Entry 5ZEB (electron microscopy, 3.40 A resolution); this record covers chains N and A of the 56 polymer chains in the assembly.

# Chain N
Name: 50S ribosomal protein L16
From: Mycobacterium smegmatis str. MC2 155
UniProt: A0QSD8 (RL16_MYCS2); residue numbers follow UniProt; this construct covers 1-138
Chain sequence (138 residues; each row starts with the number of its first residue):
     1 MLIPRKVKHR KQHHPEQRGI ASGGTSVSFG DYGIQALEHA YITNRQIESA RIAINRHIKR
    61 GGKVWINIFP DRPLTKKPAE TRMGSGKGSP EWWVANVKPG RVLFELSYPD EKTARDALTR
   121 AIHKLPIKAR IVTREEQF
Disordered / not traced: 135-138

# Chain A
Molecule: 23S rRNA
From: Mycobacterium smegmatis str. MC2 155
Sequence (3120 nucleotides; each row starts with the number of its first residue):
     1 UAAGUGUUUA AGGGCGCAUG GUGGAUGCCU UGGCACUGGG AGCCGAUGAA GGACGUAGGA
    61 GGCUGCGAUA AGCCUCGGGG AGCUGUCAAC CGAGCGUUGA UCCGAGGAUG UCCGAAUGGG
   121 GAAACCCGGC ACGAGUGAUG UCGUGUCACC AGGCGCUGAA UAUAUAGGCG UCUGGGGGGA
   181 ACGCGGGGAA GUGAAACAUC UCAGUACCCG UAGGAAGAGA AAACAAAAUG UGAUUCCGUG
   241 AGUAGUGGCG AGCGAAAGCG GAGGAUGGCU AAACCGUAUG CAUGUGAUAC CGGGUAGGGG
   301 UUGUGUGUGC GGGGUUGUGG GACCUAUCUU UCCGGCUCUA CCUGGCUGGA GGGCAGUGAG
   361 AAAAUGUUGU GGUUAGCGGA AAUGGCUUGG GAUGGCCUGC CGUAGACGGU GAGAGCCCGG
   421 UACGUGAAAA CCCGACGUCU GUCUUGAUGG UGUUCCCGAG UAGCAGCGGG CCCGUGGAAU
   481 CUGCUGUGAA UCUGCCGGGA CCACCCGGUA AGCCUGAAUA CUUCCCAGUG ACCGAUAGCG
   541 GAUUAGUACC GUGAGGGAAU GGUGAAAAGU ACCCCGGGAG GGGAGUGAAA GAGUACCUGA
   601 AACCGUGCGC UUACAAUCCG UCAGAGCCCU CGACGUGUCG UGGGGUGAUG GCGUGCCUUU
   661 UGAAGAAUGA GCCUGCGAGU CAGGGACAUG UCGCGAGGUU AACCCGGGUG GGGUAGCCGC
   721 AGCGAAAGCG AGUCUGAAUA GGGCGUAUCC ACACAAGAGU GUGUGGUGUA GUGGUGUGUU
   781 CUGGACCCGA AGCGGAGUGA UCUACCCAUG GCCAGGGUGA AGCGCGGGUA AGACCGCGUG
   841 GAGGCCCGAA CCCACUUAGG UUGAAGACUG AGGGGAUGAG CUGUGGGUAG GGGUGAAAGG
   901 CCAAUCAAAC UCCGUGAUAG CUGGUUCUCC CCGAAAUGCA UUUAGGUGCA GCGUCGCAUG
   961 UUUCUUGCCG GAGGUAGAGC UACUGGAUGG CCGAUGGGCC CCACAGGGUU ACUGACGUCA
  1021 GCCAAACUCC GAAUGCCGGU AAGUCCAAGA GUGCGGCAGU GAGACGGCGG GGGAUAAGCU
  1081 CCGUGCGUCG AGAGGGAAAC AGCCCAGAUC GCCGGCUAAG GCCCCUAAGC GUGUGCUAAG
  1141 UGGAAAAGGA UGUGCAGUCG CGAAGACAAC CAGGAGGUUG GCUUAGAAGC AGCCACCCUU
  1201 GAAAGAGUGC GUAAUAGCUC ACUGGUCAAG UGAUUGUGCG CCGAUAAUGU AGCGGGGCUC
  1261 AAGCACACCG CCGAAGCCGC GGCAGCCAAC GUGUUGGCUG GGUAGGGGAG CGUCCUGCAU
  1321 CCGGUGAAGC CGCCGAGUGA UCGAGUGGUG GAGGGUGUGG GAGUGAGAAU GCAGGCAUGA
  1381 GUAGCGAUUA GGCAAGUGAG AACCUUGCCC GCCGAAAGAC CAAGGGUUCC UGGGCCAGGC
  1441 CAGUCCGCCC AGGGUGAGUC GGGACCUAAG GCGAGGCCGA CAGGCGUAGU CGAUGGACAA
  1501 CGGGUUGAUA UUCCCGUACC CGUGUAUGUG CGUCCAUGAU GAAUCAGCGG UACUAACCAU
  1561 CCAAAACCAC CGUGACCGCA CCUUUCGGGG UGUGGCGUUG GUGGGGCUGC AUGGGACCUU
  1621 CGUUGGUAGU AGUCAAGCGA UGGGGUGACG CAGGAAGGUA GCCGUACCGG UCAGUGGUAA
  1681 UACCGGGGUA AGCCUGUAGG GAGUCAGAUA GGUAAAUCCG UCUGGCAUAU AUCCUGAGAG
  1741 GUGAUGCAUA GCCGAGUGAG GCGAAUUCGG UGAUCCUAUG CUGCCGAGAA AAGCCUCUAG
  1801 CGAGGACAUA CACGGCCCGU ACCCCAAACC AACACAGGUG GUCAGGUAGA GAAUACUAAG
  1861 GCGUACGAGU GAACUAUGGU UAAGGAACUC GGCAAAAUGC CCCCGUAACU UCGGGAGAAG
  1921 GGGGACCCAC AUGGCGUGUA AGCCUUUACG GCCCAAGCGU GAGUGGGUGG CACAAACCAG
  1981 UGAGAAGCGA CUGUUUACUA AAAACACAGG UCCGUGCGAA GUCGCAAGAC GAUGUAUACG
  2041 GACUGACGCC UGCCCGGUGC UGGAAGGUUA AGAGGACCCG UUAACUCCCU UUGGGGGUGA
  2101 AGCGGAGAAU UUAAGCCCCA GUAAACGGCG GUGGUAACUA UAACCAUCCU AAGGUAGCGA
  2161 AAUUCCUUGU CGGGUAAGUU CCGACCUGCA CGAAUGGCGU AACGACUUCU CAACUGUCUC
  2221 AACCAUAGAC UCGGCGAAAU UGCACUACGA GUAAAGAUGC UCGUUACGCG CGGCAGGACG
  2281 AAAAGACCCC GGGACCUUCA CUACAACUUG GUAUUGGUGC UCGAUACGGU UUGUGUAGGA
  2341 UAGGUGGGAG ACUGUGAAGC UCACACGCCA GUGUGGGUGG AGUCGUUGUU GAAAUACCAC
  2401 UCUGAUCGUA UUGGGCCUCU AACCUCGGAC CGUAUAUCCG GUUCAGGGAC AGUGCCUGGU
  2461 GGGUAGUUUA ACUGGGGCGG UUGCCUCCUA AAAUGUAACG GAGGCGCCCA AAGGUUCCCU
  2521 CAACCUGGAC GGCAAUCAGG UGUUGAGUGU AAGUGCACAA GGGAGCUUGA CUGCGAGACG
  2581 GACAUGUCGA GCAGGGACGA AAGUCGGGAC UAGUGAUCCG GCACCUCUGA GUGGAAGGGG
  2641 UGUCGCUCAA CGGAUAAAAG GUACCCCGGG GAUAACAGGC UGAUCUUCCC CAAGAGUCCA
  2701 UAUCGACGGG AUGGUUUGGC ACCUCGAUGU CGGCUCGUCG CAUCCUGGGG CUGGAGCAGG
  2761 UCCCAAGGGU UGGGCUGUUC GCCCAUUAAA GCGGCACGCG AGCUGGGUUU AGAACGUCGU
  2821 GAGACAGUUC GGUCUCUAUC CGCCGCGCGC GUCAGAAGCU UGAGGAAACC UGUCCCUAGU
  2881 ACGAGAGGAC CGGGACGGAC GAACCUCUGG UAUACCAGUU GUCCCACCAG GGGCACGGCU
  2941 GGAUAGCCAC GUUCGGACAG GAUAACCGCU GAAAGCAUCU AAGCGGGAAA CCUCUUCCAA
  3001 GACCAGGCUU CUCACCCUCU AGGAGGGAUA AGGCCCCCCG CAGACCACGG GAUUGAUAGA
  3061 CCAGACCUGG AAGCCUAGUA AUAGGUGCAG GGAACUGGCA CUAACCGGCC GAAAACUUAC
Disordered / not traced: 1, 340-344, 634-637, 1004-1005, 1756-1757, 1946-1948, 3120
Covalent attachments: covalent link A1565/G1606, A1566/G1606, G1578/G1592; covalent link U1573/C1596

# How chain N and chain A interact
Residue-residue contacts (101; chain N residue first):
  Pro-4(N) / G986(A)  sugar contact
  Pro-4(N) / A987(A)  phosphate contact
  Arg-5(N) / G986(A)  salt bridge to the phosphate
  Arg-5(N) / A987(A)  hydrogen bond to the phosphate
  Lys-6(N) / G985(A)  sugar contact
  Lys-6(N) / G986(A)  sugar contact
  Lys-8(N) / U984(A)  hydrogen bond to the base
  Lys-8(N) / G985(A)  sugar contact
  Lys-8(N) / C1027(A)  salt bridge to the phosphate
  His-9(N) / A1026(A)  stacking on the base
  His-9(N) / C1027(A)  phosphate contact
  Lys-11(N) / A1025(A)  hydrogen bond to the base
  Lys-11(N) / A1026(A)  hydrogen bond to the base
  Lys-11(N) / G2501(A)  sugar contact
  Lys-11(N) / A2502(A)  phosphate contact
  Gln-12(N) / A1025(A)  base contact
  His-13(N) / A1025(A)  stacking on the base
  His-13(N) / G1071(A)  hydrogen bond to the phosphate
  His-13(N) / G1072(A)  phosphate contact
  His-14(N) / G1072(A)  salt bridge to the phosphate
  His-14(N) / U1075(A)  hydrogen bond to the sugar
  Pro-15(N) / U1075(A)  base contact
  Glu-16(N) / G1070(A)  phosphate contact
  Glu-16(N) / U1075(A)  base contact
  Gln-17(N) / U1075(A)  hydrogen bond to the base
  Arg-18(N) / A976(A)  hydrogen bond to the sugar
  Arg-18(N) / G977(A)  salt bridge to the phosphate
  Arg-18(N) / G1070(A)  salt bridge to the phosphate
  Ser-22(N) / A978(A)  phosphate contact
  Ser-22(N) / G979(A)  hydrogen bond to the phosphate
  Ser-22(N) / C1023(A)  phosphate contact
  Gly-23(N) / C1022(A)  phosphate contact
  Gly-24(N) / C1022(A)  hydrogen bond to the phosphate
  Ser-28(N) / A1020(A)  hydrogen bond to the sugar
  Ser-28(N) / G1021(A)  sugar contact
  Phe-29(N) / U988(A)  base contact
  Phe-29(N) / G989(A)  base contact
  Phe-29(N) / A1020(A)  base contact
  Tyr-41(N) / U1075(A)  hydrogen bond to the phosphate
  Arg-45(N) / G2708(A)  salt bridge to the phosphate
  Gln-46(N) / G2708(A)  phosphate contact
  Gln-46(N) / G2709(A)  hydrogen bond to the phosphate
  Ser-49(N) / C2707(A)  sugar contact
  Ser-49(N) / G2708(A)  hydrogen bond to the sugar
  Arg-56(N) / A2693(A)  sugar contact
  Lys-59(N) / C1193(A)  phosphate contact
  Arg-60(N) / C1193(A)  salt bridge to the phosphate
  Arg-60(N) / C1194(A)  salt bridge to the phosphate
  Lys-63(N) / G989(A)  hydrogen bond to the phosphate
  Lys-63(N) / G990(A)  salt bridge to the phosphate
  Trp-65(N) / G989(A)  sugar contact
  Ile-66(N) / U988(A)  sugar contact
  Phe-69(N) / A987(A)  sugar contact
  Asp-71(N) / C1023(A)  hydrogen bond to the sugar
  Arg-72(N) / A1024(A)  salt bridge to the phosphate
  Leu-74(N) / U1075(A)  phosphate contact
  Thr-75(N) / G1073(A)  phosphate contact
  Thr-75(N) / A1074(A)  sugar contact
  Lys-76(N) / A1074(A)  phosphate contact
  Lys-77(N) / G1073(A)  sugar contact
  Lys-77(N) / A1074(A)  hydrogen bond to the phosphate
  Ala-79(N) / A2683(A)  base contact
  Glu-80(N) / G2718(A)  hydrogen bond to the sugar
  Thr-81(N) / G2719(A)  sugar contact
  Arg-82(N) / G2474(A)  sugar contact
  Arg-82(N) / G2475(A)  salt bridge to the phosphate
  Arg-82(N) / G2719(A)  salt bridge to the phosphate
  Arg-82(N) / C2720(A)  salt bridge to the phosphate
  Met-83(N) / G1072(A)  base contact
  Met-83(N) / G1073(A)  sugar contact
  Met-83(N) / A1077(A)  hydrogen bond to the base
  Met-83(N) / G2474(A)  sugar contact
  Met-83(N) / G2719(A)  sugar contact
  Met-83(N) / C2720(A)  hydrogen bond to the phosphate
  Gly-84(N) / G2474(A)  base contact
  Gly-84(N) / C2499(A)  sugar contact
  Ser-85(N) / C2499(A)  phosphate contact
  Ser-85(N) / G2500(A)  phosphate contact
  Gly-86(N) / G2500(A)  phosphate contact
  Gly-86(N) / G2501(A)  phosphate contact
  Lys-87(N) / G1072(A)  salt bridge to the phosphate
  Lys-87(N) / G1073(A)  phosphate contact
  Lys-87(N) / G2500(A)  hydrogen bond to the phosphate
  Lys-87(N) / G2501(A)  hydrogen bond to the phosphate
  Gly-88(N) / G1073(A)  hydrogen bond to the phosphate
  Arg-101(N) / C1022(A)  hydrogen bond to the sugar
  Arg-120(N) / A2692(A)  salt bridge to the phosphate
  Arg-120(N) / A2693(A)  salt bridge to the phosphate
  His-123(N) / G1148(A)  sugar contact
  His-123(N) / G1149(A)  salt bridge to the phosphate
  His-123(N) / C2691(A)  sugar contact
  His-123(N) / G2708(A)  hydrogen bond to the base
  Lys-124(N) / C2691(A)  hydrogen bond to the base
  Lys-124(N) / C2707(A)  base contact
  Lys-124(N) / G2708(A)  hydrogen bond to the sugar
  Lys-124(N) / G2709(A)  sugar contact
  Leu-125(N) / G2709(A)  hydrogen bond to the sugar
  Pro-126(N) / G2709(A)  phosphate contact
  Pro-126(N) / G2710(A)  phosphate contact
  Lys-128(N) / A1147(A)  salt bridge to the phosphate
  Lys-128(N) / G1148(A)  phosphate contact
Other interface residues (no listed pair), chain N (57 interface residues in all): Ile-20, Asn-67, Trp-92, Lys-98, Arg-130
Other interface residues (no listed pair), chain A (51 interface residues in all): A1076, G1236, U2489

# Overview
57 residues of chain N and 51 residues of chain A are in contact; the contacts include 28 hydrogen bonds, 18
salt bridges and 2 aromatic stacking contacts. Among the polar pairs are Lys-8(N)/U984(A), Lys-11(N)/A1025(A)
and Lys-11(N)/A1026(A).
Chain N is 50S ribosomal protein L16 and chain A is 23S rRNA, both from Mycobacterium smegmatis str. MC2 155;
the structure, M. Smegmatis P/P state 70S ribosome structure, was determined by electron microscopy together
with 5ZEP, 5ZET, 5ZEU and 5ZEY from the same study.
